PDB entry 2AZX | X-ray diffraction, 2.80 A resolution | chains C and A

Chain C:
Molecule: 75-nt RNA strand
Sequence (75 nucleotides; each row starts with the number of its first residue; note: 1 number in that range is skipped by the numbering (no residue carries it; nothing is unmodelled there)):
   501 GACCUCGUGG CGCAAU
   518 GGUAGCGCGU CUGACUCCAG AUCAGAAGGU UGCGUGUUCG AAUCACGUCG GGGUCACCA
Disordered / not traced: 574-576

Chain A:
Protein: Tryptophanyl-tRNA synthetase
From: Homo sapiens
Notes: EC 6.1.1.2; engineered mutation(s): S213G, Y214D
UniProtKB: P23381 (SYW_HUMAN); residue numbers follow UniProt; this construct covers 1-471
Amino-acid sequence (477 residues; numbered 1 to 477; the number before each row is that of its first residue):
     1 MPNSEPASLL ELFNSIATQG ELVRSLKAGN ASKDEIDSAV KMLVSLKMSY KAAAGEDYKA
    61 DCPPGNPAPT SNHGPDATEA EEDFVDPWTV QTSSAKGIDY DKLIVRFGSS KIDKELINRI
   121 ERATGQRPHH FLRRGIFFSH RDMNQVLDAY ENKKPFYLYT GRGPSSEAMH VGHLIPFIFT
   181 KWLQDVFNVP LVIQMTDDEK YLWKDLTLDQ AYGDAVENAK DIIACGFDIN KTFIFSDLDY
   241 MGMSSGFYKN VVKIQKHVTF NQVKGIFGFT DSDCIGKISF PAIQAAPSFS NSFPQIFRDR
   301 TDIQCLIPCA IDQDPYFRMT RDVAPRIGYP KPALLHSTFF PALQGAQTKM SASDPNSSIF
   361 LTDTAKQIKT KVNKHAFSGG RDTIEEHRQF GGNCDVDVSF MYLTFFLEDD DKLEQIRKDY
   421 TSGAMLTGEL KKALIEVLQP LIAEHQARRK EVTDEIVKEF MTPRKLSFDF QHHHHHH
Disordered / not traced: 1-81, 469-477
Modified positions: Mse1, Mse42, Mse48 (selenomethionine); Mse143, Mse169, Mse195, Mse241, Mse243, Mse319, Mse350, Mse401, Mse425, Mse461 (selenomethionine; parent Met)
Differences from the reference sequence: modified residue (1, 42, 48, 143, 169, 195, 241, 243, 319, 350, 401, 425, 461); variant Gly213 (Ser in P23381), Asp214 (Tyr in P23381); expression tag (472-477)
Ligand contacts:
  - tryptophan (TRP), molecule 1: His130, Val171, Leu174, Ile178, Phe406, Glu408, Leu441, Ile442, His445, Arg448
  - tryptophan (TRP), molecule 2: Tyr159, Thr160, Gly161, Arg162, Gly163, Gln194, Thr196, Glu199, Lys200, Gln284, Ile307, Pro308, Cys309, Gln313, Tyr316, Phe317
Curated features (UniProtKB/Swiss-Prot):
  - motif: Pro164 to His173 ('HIGH' region), Lys349 to Ser353 ('KMSKS' region)
  - modified residue: Lys154 (N6-succinyllysine), Ser351 (Phosphoserine)
  - natural variant: Arg133 (R133C: In NEDMSBA; uncertain significance), Phe138 (F138Y: In HMND9; uncertain significance), His257 (H257R: In HMND9; uncertain significance), Asp314 (D314G: In HMND9; uncertain significance), Ala333 (A333T: In NEDMSBA; uncertain significance), Asp419 (D419N: In NEDMSBA; uncertain significance), Arg448 (R448W: In NEDMSBA; uncertain significance), Glu455 (E455D: In a breast cancer sample)
Reported in the primary citation:
  - binding site for the 75-nt RNA strand (chain C): Arg141, Thr259, Asn261, Arg318, Arg321, Arg326, Lys331, Ser378, Gly380, Arg381, Asp382, Ile384, Thr427, Gly428, Lys431
  - specificity-determining residues: Arg318
  - contacts within the chain: Phe107-Arg318 (hydrogen bond), Arg141-Arg318, Asp314-Arg318 (hydrogen bond)
  - binding site for tryptophan: Tyr159, Gln194, Glu199, Gln284
  - mutagenesis - D382DEL/T383DEL/I384DEL/E385DEL/E386DEL/H387DEL/R388DEL/Q389DEL: abolished catalytic activity on aminoacylation
  - mutagenesis - D382DEL/T383DEL/I384DEL/E385DEL/E386DEL/H387DEL/R388DEL/Q389DEL: unchanged catalytic activity
  - binding site for the 75-nt RNA strand: Arg381

How chain C and chain A interact:
Residue-residue contacts (34; chain C residue first):
  G526(C) with Pro355(A), sugar contact
  U527(C) with Pro355(A), phosphate contact
  C528(C) with Asn356(A), hydrogen bond to the phosphate
  U529(C) with Lys374(A), salt bridge to the phosphate
  U533(C) with Asp382(A), hydrogen bond to the sugar; Thr383(A), phosphate contact
  C534(C) with Gly380(A), base contact; Arg381(A), hydrogen bond to the base; Asp382(A), base contact; Thr383(A), phosphate contact; Ile384(A), hydrogen bond to the phosphate; His387(A), base contact; Leu426(A), base contact; Thr427(A), hydrogen bond to the base; Gly428(A), hydrogen bond to the base
  C535(C) with Asn373(A), hydrogen bond to the sugar; Ser378(A), hydrogen bond to the base; Gly380(A), hydrogen bond to the base; Arg381(A), hydrogen bond to the base; Thr427(A), base contact; Lys431(A), hydrogen bond to the base
  A536(C) with Asn373(A), sugar contact; Lys374(A), sugar contact; His375(A), hydrogen bond to the sugar; Ala376(A), sugar contact; Phe377(A), sugar contact; Ser378(A), hydrogen bond to the base; Asp382(A), base contact; Lys431(A), sugar contact
  G537(C) with Phe377(A), sugar contact; Asp382(A), hydrogen bond to the base
  G569(C) with Ser272(A), phosphate contact
  G570(C) with Asp271(A), phosphate contact; Ser272(A), phosphate contact
Interface residues without a listed pair, chain A (21 interface residues in all): Glu385

Overview:
The interface between chain C and chain A involves 11 residues on one side and 21 on the other, with 14
hydrogen bonds and 1 salt bridge. Polar pairs include C534(C)-Arg381(A), C534(C)-Thr427(A) and
C534(C)-Gly428(A). From the paper: a binding site for the 75-nt RNA strand (chain C) at Arg141(A), Thr259(A)
and Asn261(A) among others; D382DEL/T383DEL/I384DEL/E385DEL/E386DEL/H387DEL/R388DEL/Q389DEL of chain A abolish
catalytic activity on aminoacylation.
Chain C is a 75-nt RNA strand and chain A is Tryptophanyl-tRNA synthetase (Homo sapiens); the structure,
Charged and uncharged tRNAs adopt distinct conformations when complexed with human tryptophanyl-tRNA
synthetase, was determined by X-ray diffraction.
